PDB entry 7O08 | X-ray diffraction, 2.00 A resolution | chains A and B

Chain A:
Protein: N6-adenosine-methyltransferase catalytic subunit
From: Homo sapiens
Notes: EC 2.1.1.348
Reference sequence: Q86U44 (MTA70_HUMAN); residues 354-580 here = UniProt positions 354-580
Amino-acid sequence (246 residues; row label = number of the first residue in the row):
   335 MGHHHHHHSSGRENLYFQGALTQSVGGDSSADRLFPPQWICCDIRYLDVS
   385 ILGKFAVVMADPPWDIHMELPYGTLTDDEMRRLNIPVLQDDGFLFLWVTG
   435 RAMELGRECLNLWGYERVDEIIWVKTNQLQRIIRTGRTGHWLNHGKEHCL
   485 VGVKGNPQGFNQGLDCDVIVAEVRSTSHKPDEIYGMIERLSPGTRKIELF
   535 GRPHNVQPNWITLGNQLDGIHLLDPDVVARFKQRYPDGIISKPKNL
Not modelled in the structure: 335-367, 401-405, 468-472, 577-580
Construct notes: initiating methionine (335); expression tag (336-353)
Ligand contacts: UXE (4-[[[6-[(4,4-dimethylpiperidin-1-yl)methyl]pyridin-3-yl]amino]methyl]-1-[6-[(phenylmethyl)amino]pyrimidin-4-yl]piperidin-4-ol): Cys376, Asp377, Ile378, Arg379, Asp395, Pro396, Pro397, Gly407, Thr408, Leu409, Trp431, Thr433, Trp457, Glu481, Ser511, His512, Lys513, Phe534, Gly535, Arg536, Gly548, Asn549, Gln550
Curated features (UniProtKB/Swiss-Prot):
  - region: Pro396 to Thr410 (Gate loop 1), Glu450 to Glu454 (Interaction with METTL14), Gln462 to Gly479 (Interphase loop), Gln464 to Lys480 (Interaction with METTL14), Arg465 to His478 (Positively charged region required for RNA-binding), Val507 to Asp515 (Gate loop 2)
  - binding site (S-adenosyl-L-methionine): Asp377, Ile378, Asp395, Lys513, Arg536 to Asn539, Asn549, Gln550
  - site (Interaction with METTL14): Glu438, Arg441
  - natural variant: Tyr406 (Y406C: Found in patients with large intestine cancer; uncertain significance)
  - mutagenesis: Asp377 (D377A: Abolishes methyltransferase activity), Asp395 to Trp398 (Loss of function. Abolishes ability to regulate primary miRNA processing. Does not affect ability to promote mRNA translation. Abolishes formation of m6A at DNA damage sites), Asp395 (D395A: Abolishes methyltransferase activity), Tyr406 (Y406A: Strong reduction in methyltransferase activity), Gln462 to Gly479 (Impaired RNA-binding and methyltransferase activities), Trp475 (W475A: Decreased methyltransferase activity), Asn477 (N477A: Decreased methyltransferase activity), Glu532 (E532A: Abolishes methyltransferase activity), Arg536 (R536A: Slight reduction in methyltransferase activity), His538 (H538A: Slight reduction in methyltransferase activity), Asn539 (N539A: Abolishes methyltransferase activity), Asn549 (N549A: Slight reduction in methyltransferase activity. Strong reduction in methyltransferase activity; when associated with A-550), 1 further mutagenesis entry in UniProt
What the authors report for this chain:
  - binding site for UXE: Gln550

Chain B:
Protein: N6-adenosine-methyltransferase non-catalytic subunit
From: Homo sapiens
Reference sequence: Q9HCE5 (MET14_HUMAN); residue numbers follow UniProt; this construct covers 107-395
Amino-acid sequence (290 residues; row label = number of the first residue in the row):
   106 MLKGTQSLNPHNDYCQHFVDTGHRPQNFIRDVGLADRFEEYPKLRELIRL
   156 KDELIAKSNTPPMYLQADIEAFDIRELTPKFDVILLEPPLEEYYRETGIT
   206 ANEKCWTWDDIMKLEIDEIAAPRSFIFLWCGSGEGLDLGRVCLRKWGYRR
   256 CEDICWIKTNKNNPGKTKTLDPKAVFQRTKEHCLMGIKGTVKRSTDGDFI
   306 HANVDIDLIITEEPEIGNIEKPVEIFHIIEHFCLGRRRLHLFGRDSTIRP
   356 GWLTVGPTLTNSNYNAETYASYFSAPNSYLTGCTEEIERL
Not modelled in the structure: 106-116, 138-149, 203-208, 296-306, 394-395
Construct notes: initiating methionine (106)
Cystine bridges: Cys338-Cys388
Curated features (UniProtKB/Swiss-Prot):
  - region: Arg135, Asp136 (Interaction with METTL3), Ser237, Gly238 (Interaction with METTL3), Arg245 to Arg254 (Positively charged region required for RNA-binding), Arg255 to Asp258 (Interaction with METTL3), Lys278 to His287 (Interaction with METTL3), Lys297, Arg298 (Positively charged region required for RNA-binding), Asn308 to Asp312 (Interaction with METTL3)
  - site (Interaction with METTL3): Tyr146, Asp242, Arg245, Arg298
  - mutagenesis: Asp173 (D173A: Little or no effect on S-adenosyl-L-methionine-binding or methyltransferase activity; when associated with A-192), Glu192 (E192A: Little or no effect on methyltransferase activity. Little or no effect on S-adenosyl-L-methionine-binding or methyltransferase activity; when associated with A-173), Tyr198 (Y198A: Does not affect methyltransferase activity of the heterodimer complex formed with METTL3), Arg245 (R245E: Reduced RNA-binding. Reduced RNA-binding; when associated with E-255), Arg254 to Arg255 (Strongly reduced methyltransferase activity of the heterodimer complex formed with METTL3), Arg255 (R255E: Reduced RNA-binding; when associated with E-245), Lys297 to Arg298 (Reduced RNA-binding), Arg298 (R298P: Strongly decreased methyltransferase activity of the heterodimer complex formed with METTL3, probably due to reduced RNA-binding), Asp312 (D312A: Decreased methyltransferase activity of the heterodimer complex formed with METTL3), Cys338 (C338A: Does not affect methyltransferase activity of the heterodimer complex formed with METTL3), Pro362 to Thr363 (Little or no effect on methyltransferase activity of the heterodimer complex formed with METTL3)

How chain A and chain B interact:
Pairs across the interface (110):
  Phe427(A) - Val280(B)  hydrophobic
  Phe429(A) - Phe281(B)  hydrophobic
  Gly434(A) - Arg255(B)  hydrogen bond (backbone-side chain)
  Met437(A) - Arg245(B)  hydrogen bond
  Met437(A) - Arg255(B)
  Met437(A) - Asp258(B)
  Glu438(A) - Arg245(B)  salt bridge
  Glu438(A) - Arg249(B)
  Glu438(A) - Arg255(B)  salt bridge
  Arg441(A) - Leu241(B)
  Arg441(A) - Asp242(B)  salt bridge
  Arg441(A) - Arg245(B)
  Glu450(A) - Lys278(B)  salt bridge
  Arg451(A) - Gly238(B)  hydrogen bond (side chain-backbone)
  Arg451(A) - Leu241(B)
  Arg451(A) - Asp242(B)  salt bridge
  Val452(A) - Lys278(B)
  Val452(A) - Val280(B)  hydrophobic
  Val452(A) - Arg283(B)  hydrogen bond (backbone-side chain)
  Asp453(A) - Ala279(B)
  Asp453(A) - Val280(B)  hydrogen bond (side chain-backbone)
  Asp453(A) - Phe281(B)  hydrogen bond (side chain-backbone)
  Asp453(A) - Arg283(B)  salt bridge
  Glu454(A) - Leu241(B)
  Glu454(A) - Lys285(B)  hydrogen bond (backbone-side chain)
  Ile455(A) - Phe281(B)  hydrophobic
  Ile456(A) - Cys260(B)  hydrophobic
  Ile456(A) - Ile262(B)  hydrophobic
  Ile456(A) - Lys285(B)
  Val458(A) - Ile262(B)  hydrophobic
  Val458(A) - Leu313(B)  hydrophobic
  Gln464(A) - Tyr119(B)
  Gln464(A) - Phe133(B)
  Gln464(A) - Ile134(B)
  Gln464(A) - Arg135(B)  hydrogen bond (backbone-backbone)
  Ile466(A) - Ile134(B)  hydrophobic
  Ile466(A) - Ile315(B)  hydrophobic
  Gly473(A) - Glu257(B)
  Gly473(A) - Ala307(B)  hydrogen bond (backbone-backbone)
  His474(A) - Glu257(B)
  His474(A) - Ala307(B)  hydrogen bond (backbone-backbone)
  Trp475(A) - Phe230(B)  hydrophobic
  Trp475(A) - Cys256(B)
  Trp475(A) - Glu257(B)  hydrogen bond (backbone-side chain)
  Trp475(A) - Met290(B)  hydrophobic
  Trp475(A) - Ala307(B)
  Trp475(A) - Asn308(B)
  Trp475(A) - Phe337(B)
  Trp475(A) - Leu339(B)  hydrophobic
  Leu476(A) - Glu257(B)  hydrogen bond (backbone-side chain)
  Leu476(A) - Ile259(B)  hydrophobic
  Leu476(A) - Ala307(B)
  Leu476(A) - Asp310(B)
  Leu476(A) - Ile311(B)
  Leu476(A) - Asp312(B)
  Leu476(A) - Ile333(B)  hydrophobic
  Leu476(A) - Phe337(B)  hydrophobic
  Asn477(A) - Ala307(B)
  Asn477(A) - Asn308(B)
  Asn477(A) - Asp310(B)  hydrogen bond (backbone-backbone)
  Asn477(A) - Ile311(B)
  Asn477(A) - Asp312(B)  hydrogen bond (backbone-backbone)
  His478(A) - Glu257(B)  salt bridge
  His478(A) - Ile311(B)
  His478(A) - Asp312(B)
  Gly479(A) - Ile311(B)
  Gly479(A) - Asp312(B)  hydrogen bond (backbone-side chain)
  Gly479(A) - Leu313(B)
  Lys480(A) - Asp258(B)  hydrogen bond (side chain-backbone)
  Lys480(A) - Cys260(B)
  Lys480(A) - Asp312(B)  salt bridge
  Lys480(A) - Leu313(B)
  His482(A) - Asp258(B)
  Val485(A) - Val280(B)  hydrophobic
  Gln496(A) - Ala279(B)  hydrogen bond (side chain-backbone)
  Gln496(A) - Val280(B)
  Gly497(A) - Val280(B)  hydrogen bond (backbone-backbone)
  Gly497(A) - Gln282(B)  hydrogen bond (backbone-side chain)
  Leu498(A) - Phe123(B)
  Leu498(A) - Val124(B)
  Asp499(A) - Cys120(B)
  Asp499(A) - Phe123(B)
  Asp499(A) - Val124(B)
  Asp499(A) - Phe281(B)
  Asp499(A) - Gln282(B)  hydrogen bond (backbone-backbone)
  Cys500(A) - Phe123(B)
  Cys500(A) - Pro130(B)
  Cys500(A) - Gln282(B)
  Cys500(A) - Thr284(B)
  Asp501(A) - Gln282(B)  hydrogen bond (backbone-backbone)
  Asp501(A) - Arg283(B)
  Asp501(A) - Thr284(B)  hydrogen bond
  Asp501(A) - Lys285(B)  salt bridge
  Val502(A) - Pro130(B)
  Val502(A) - Gln131(B)
  Val502(A) - Thr284(B)
  Ile503(A) - Cys120(B)  hydrophobic
  Val504(A) - Tyr119(B)
  Val504(A) - Pro130(B)
  Val504(A) - Gln131(B)
  Val504(A) - Ile134(B)  hydrophobic
  Glu516(A) - Asn117(B)
  Glu516(A) - Asp118(B)
  Glu516(A) - Cys120(B)
  Met520(A) - Cys120(B)  hydrophobic
  Met520(A) - Phe281(B)  hydrophobic
  Arg523(A) - Cys120(B)
  Arg523(A) - Gln121(B)
  Arg523(A) - Val124(B)
  Leu524(A) - Val280(B)  hydrophobic
Interface residues without a listed pair, chain A (42 interface residues in all): Arg435, Leu463, Arg465
Interface residues without a listed pair, chain B (49 interface residues in all): Glu239, Pro277, His287, Ile292, Val309

Overview:
42 residues of chain A face 49 of chain B across their interface, with 22 hydrogen bonds and 9 salt bridges.
Among the polar pairs are Glu438(A)-Arg245(B), Glu438(A)-Arg255(B) and Arg441(A)-Asp242(B). Chain A binds
compound UXE. From the paper: a binding site for UXE at Gln550(A).
Chain A is N6-adenosine-methyltransferase catalytic subunit and chain B is N6-adenosine-methyltransferase
non-catalytic subunit, both from Homo sapiens; the structure, Crystal structure of the human METTL3-METTL14
complex bound to Compound 5 (ADO_AB_075), was determined by X-ray diffraction (same publication as 7O09, 7O0L,
7O29, 7O2E and 7O2F).
